9BNG - chains A and B of the 6 polymer chains in the assembly; structure by electron microscopy, 3.73 A resolution.

[Chain A]
Molecule: Collagen alpha-1(XVIII) chain, Processed angiotensin-converting enzyme 2
Organism: Homo sapiens
Reference sequence: chimeric construct of P39060, Q9BYF1: residues -54 to 1 from P39060 (COIA1_HUMAN) positions 1442-1497 (UniProt number = residue number + 1496); residues 19-615 from Q9BYF1 positions 19-615 (same numbers)
Sequence (696 residues; each row starts with the number of its first residue; numbers below 1 keep their minus sign (Met-80 is residue -80)):
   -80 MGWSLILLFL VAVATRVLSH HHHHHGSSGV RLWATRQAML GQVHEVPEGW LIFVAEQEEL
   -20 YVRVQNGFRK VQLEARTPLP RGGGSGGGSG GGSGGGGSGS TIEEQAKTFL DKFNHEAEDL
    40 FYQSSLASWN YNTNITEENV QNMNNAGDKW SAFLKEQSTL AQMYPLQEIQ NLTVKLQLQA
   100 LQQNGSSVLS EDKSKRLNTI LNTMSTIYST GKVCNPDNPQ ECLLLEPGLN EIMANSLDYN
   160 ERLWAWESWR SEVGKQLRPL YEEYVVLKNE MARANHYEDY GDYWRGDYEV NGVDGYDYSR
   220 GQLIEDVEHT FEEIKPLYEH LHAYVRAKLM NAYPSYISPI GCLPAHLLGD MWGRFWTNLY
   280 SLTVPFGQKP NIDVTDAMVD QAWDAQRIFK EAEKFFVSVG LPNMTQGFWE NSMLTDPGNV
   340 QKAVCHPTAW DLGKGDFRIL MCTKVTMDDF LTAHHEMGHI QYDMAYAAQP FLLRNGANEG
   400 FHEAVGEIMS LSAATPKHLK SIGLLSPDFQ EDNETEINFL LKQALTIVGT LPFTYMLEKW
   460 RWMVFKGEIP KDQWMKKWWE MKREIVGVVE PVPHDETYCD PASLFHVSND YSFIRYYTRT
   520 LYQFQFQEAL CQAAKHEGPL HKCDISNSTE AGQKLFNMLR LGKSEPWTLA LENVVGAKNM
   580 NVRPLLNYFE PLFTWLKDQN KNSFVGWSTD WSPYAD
Unresolved in the structure: -80 to 18
Sequence notes: initiating methionine (-80); expression tag (-79 to -55); linker (2-18)
UniProt features mapped onto this chain:
  - region (Interaction with SARS-CoV spike glycoprotein): Asp30 to Tyr41, Met82 to Pro84, Lys353 to Arg357
  - active site: Glu375 (Proton acceptor), His505 (Proton donor)
  - binding site (chloride): Arg169, Trp477, Lys481
  - binding site (substrate): Arg273, His345, Pro346, Tyr515
  - binding site (Zn(2+)): His374, His378, Glu402
  - glycosylation (N-linked (GlcNAc...) asparagine): Asn53, Asn90, Asn103, Asn322, Asn432, Asn546
Cystine bridges: Cys133-Cys141, Cys344-Cys361, Cys530-Cys542
Reported in the primary citation:
  - mutagenesis - N51C/V343C (55.9 +/- 0.06 degC): increased stability
  - mutagenesis - R273Q, H345F: abolished catalytic activity
  - mutagenesis - R273Q, H345F: unchanged binding to Spike glycoprotein (chain B)
  - mutagenesis - R273Q (Tm change 2.4 degC), H345F (Tm change 1.8 degC): decreased stability

[Chain B]
Molecule: Spike glycoprotein
Organism: Severe acute respiratory syndrome coronavirus 2
Notes: fragment: extracellular portion
Reference sequence: P0DTC2 (SPIKE_SARS2); numbering as in UniProt (aligned over 1-1208)
Sequence (1288 residues; numbered 1 to 1288; the number before each row is that of its first residue):
     1 MFVFLVLLPL VSSQCVNLTT RTQLPPAYTN SFTRGVYYPD KVFRSSVLHS TQDLFLPFFS
    61 NVTWFHAIHV SGTNGTKRFD NPVLPFNDGV YFASTEKSNI IRGWIFGTTL DSKTQSLLIV
   121 NNATNVVIKV CEFQFCNDPF LGVYYHKNNK SWMESEFRVY SSANNCTFEY VSQPFLMDLE
   181 GKQGNFKNLR EFVFKNIDGY FKIYSKHTPI NLVRDLPQGF SALEPLVDLP IGINITRFQT
   241 LLALHRSYLT PGDSSSGWTA GAAAYYVGYL QPRTFLLKYN ENGTITDAVD CALDPLSETK
   301 CTLKSFTVEK GIYQTSNFRV QPTESIVRFP NITNLCPFGE VFNATRFASV YAWNRKRISN
   361 CVADYSVLYN SASFSTFKCY GVSPTKLNDL CFTNVYADSF VIRGDEVRQI APGQTGKIAD
   421 YNYKLPDDFT GCVIAWNSNN LDSKVGGNYN YLYRLFRKSN LKPFERDIST EIYQAGSTPC
   481 NGVEGFNCYF PLQSYGFQPT NGVGYQPYRV VVLSFELLHA PATVCGPKKS TNLVKNKCVN
   541 FNFNGLTGTG VLTESNKKFL PFQQFGRDIA DTTDAVRDPQ TLEILDITPC SFGGVSVITP
   601 GTNTSNQVAV LYQDVNCTEV PVAIHADQLT PTWRVYSTGS NVFQTRAGCL IGAEHVNNSY
   661 ECDIPIGAGI CASYQTQTNS PGSASSVASQ SIIAYTMSLG AENSVAYSNN SIAIPTNFTI
   721 SVTTEILPVS MTKTSVDCTM YICGDSTECS NLLLQYGSFC TQLNRALTGI AVEQDKNTQE
   781 VFAQVKQIYK TPPIKDFGGF NFSQILPDPS KPSKRSPIED LLFNKVTLAD AGFIKQYGDC
   841 LGDIAARDLI CAQKFNGLTV LPPLLTDEMI AQYTSALLAG TITSGWTFGA GPALQIPFPM
   901 QMAYRFNGIG VTQNVLYENQ KLIANQFNSA IGKIQDSLSS TPSALGKLQD VVNQNAQALN
   961 TLVKQLSSNF GAISSVLNDI LSRLDPPEAE VQIDRLITGR LQSLQTYVTQ QLIRAAEIRA
  1021 SANLAATKMS ECVLGQSKRV DFCGKGYHLM SFPQSAPHGV VFLHVTYVPA QEKNFTTAPA
  1081 ICHDGKAHFP REGVFVSNGT HWFVTQRNFY EPQIITTDNT FVSGNCDVVI GIVNNTVYDP
  1141 LQPELDSFKE ELDKYFKNHT SPDVDLGDIS GINASVVNIQ KEIDRLNEVA KNLNESLIDL
  1201 QELGKYEQGS GYIPEAPRDG QAYVRKDGEW VLLSTFLGRS LEVLFQGPGH HHHHHHHSAW
  1261 SHPQFEKGGG SGGGGSGGSA WSHPQFEK
Unresolved in the structure: 1-26, 70-79, 144-164, 173-185, 246-262, 623-635, 677-688, 828-853, 1145-1288
Sequence notes: engineered mutation Gly682 (Arg in P0DTC2), Ser683 (Arg in P0DTC2), Ser685 (Arg in P0DTC2), Pro817 (Phe in P0DTC2), Pro892 (Ala in P0DTC2), Pro899 (Ala in P0DTC2), Pro942 (Ala in P0DTC2), Pro986 (Lys in P0DTC2), Pro987 (Val in P0DTC2); expression tag (1209-1288)
UniProt features mapped onto this chain:
  - region: Asn280 to Cys301 (Putative superantigen), Arg403 to Asp405 (Integrin-binding motif), Asn448 to Phe456 (Immunodominant HLA epitope recognized by the CD8+), Pro681, Ala684 (Putative superantigen), Ser816 to Tyr837 (Fusion peptide 1), Lys835 to Phe855 (Fusion peptide 2), Asp1163 to Glu1202 (Heptad repeat 2)
  - site: Arg815, Ser816 (Cleavage)
  - glycosylation: Asn17 (N-linked (GlcNAc...) (complex) asparagine), Asn61 (N-linked (GlcNAc...) (hybrid) asparagine), Asn74 (N-linked (GlcNAc...) (complex) asparagine), Asn122 (N-linked (GlcNAc...) (hybrid) asparagine), Asn149 (N-linked (GlcNAc...) (complex) asparagine), Asn165 (N-linked (GlcNAc...) (complex) asparagine), Asn234 (N-linked (GlcNAc...) (high mannose) asparagine), Asn282 (N-linked (GlcNAc...) (complex) asparagine), Thr323 (O-linked (GalNAc) threonine), Ser325 (O-linked (HexNAc...) serine), Asn331 (N-linked (GlcNAc...) (complex) asparagine), Asn343 (N-linked (GlcNAc...) (complex) asparagine), Asn603 (N-linked (GlcNAc...) (hybrid) asparagine), Asn616 (N-linked (GlcNAc...) (complex) asparagine), Asn657 (N-linked (GlcNAc...) (complex) asparagine), Thr676 (O-linked (GlcNAc...) threonine), Thr678 (O-linked (GlcNAc...) threonine), Asn709 (N-linked (GlcNAc...) (high mannose) asparagine), Asn717 (N-linked (GlcNAc...) (hybrid) asparagine), Asn801 (N-linked (GlcNAc...) (hybrid) asparagine) and 6 more in UniProt
  - natural variant: Leu5 (L5F: In strain: Iota/B.1.526), Ser13 (S13I: In strain: Epsilon/B.1.427/B.1.429), Leu18 (L18F: In strain: Beta/B.1.351, Gamma/P.1 and 1 more), Thr19 (T19I: In strain: Omicron/BQ.1.1, Omicron/XBB.1.5 and 1 more; T19R: In strain: Delta/B.1.617.2, Omicron/BA.2 and 4 more), Thr20 (T20N: In strain: Gamma/P.1), Leu24 to Ala27 (sequence variant, change not given here; In strain: Omicron/BA.2, Omicron/BA.2.12.1 and 6 more), Pro26 (P26S: In strain: Gamma/P.1), Gln52 (Q52H: In strain: Omicron/EG.5.1), Ala67 (A67V: In strain: Eta/B.1.525, Omicron/BA.1), His69 to Val70 (deletion: In strain: Alpha/B.1.1.7, Eta/B.1.525 and 5 more), Gly75 (G75V: In strain: Lambda/C.37), Thr76 (T76I: In strain: Lambda/C.37), 82 further natural variant entries in UniProt
  - mutagenesis: His69 to Val70 (Increased incorporation of cleaved spike into virions), Asn121 (N121Q: Partial loss of biliverdin affinity), Arg190 (R190K: Partial loss of biliverdin affinity), Asn234 (N234Q: Increased resistance to neutralizing antibodies), Asn331 (N331Q: Reduced viral infectivity), Asn343 (N343Q: Reduced viral infectivity), Leu452 (L452R: Increased resistance to neutralizing antibodies. Decreases HLA binding to NF9 epitope. Increased binding affinity to human ACE2), Tyr453 (Y453F: Decreased HLA binding to NF9 epitope. Increased binding affinity to human ACE2), Ala475 (A475V: Increased resistance to neutralizing antibodies), Val483 (V483A: Increased resistance to neutralizing antibodies), Glu484 (E484D: Increased replication in human TMEM106B overexpressing cells), Phe490 (F490L: Increased resistance to neutralizing antibodies and human covalescent sera neutralization), 12 further mutagenesis entries in UniProt
Cystine bridges: Cys131-Cys166, Cys291-Cys301, Cys336-Cys361, Cys379-Cys432, Cys391-Cys525, Cys480-Cys488, Cys617-Cys649, Cys662-Cys671, Cys738-Cys760, Cys743-Cys749, Cys1032-Cys1043, Cys1082-Cys1126
Glycans and other covalent adducts: N-acetylglucosamine (NAG) linked to Asn61, Asn122, Asn165, Asn282, Asn331, Asn343, Asn616, Asn657, Asn709, Asn717, Asn801, Asn1074, Asn1098, Asn1134

[Interface between chain A and chain B]
Pairs across the interface - 11 pairs, chain A then chain B:
  Thr27(A) with Tyr489(B)
  His34(A) with Leu455(B)
  Glu37(A) with Tyr505(B), hydrogen bond
  Tyr41(A) with Thr500(B), hydrogen bond; Asn501(B)
  Lys353(A) with Gly496(B); Gln498(B), hydrogen bond; Asn501(B); Gly502(B), hydrogen bond (backbone-backbone); Tyr505(B)
  Gly354(A) with Gly502(B)
Also at the interface, not in a pair above, chain A (9 interface residues in all): Asp38, Asn330, Arg393
Also at the interface, not in a pair above, chain B (10 interface residues in all): Tyr449, Tyr453

[Summary]
9 residues of chain A and 10 residues of chain B are in contact; the contacts include 4 hydrogen bonds. Polar
pairs include Glu37(A)-Tyr505(B), Tyr41(A)-Thr500(B) and Lys353(A)-Gln498(B). The paper reports that R273Q and
H345F of chain A abolish catalytic activity; R273Q and H345F of chain A reduce stability.
Chain A is Collagen alpha-1(XVIII) chain, Processed angiotensin-converting enzyme 2 (Homo sapiens) and chain B
is Spike glycoprotein (Severe acute respiratory syndrome coronavirus 2); the structure, SARS-CoV-2 spike
HexaPro protein in complex with T18A trimeric antagonist, was determined by electron microscopy, deposited
together with 9BNB, 9BNC, 9BND, 9BNE and 9BNF.
